PDB entry 2OTG | X-ray diffraction, 3.12 A resolution | chains A and B of the 3 polymer chains in the assembly

Chain A:
Protein: Myosin heavy chain
Source organism: Placopecten magellanicus
UniProtKB: Q26080 (Q26080_PLAMG); the construct has insertions or renumbered stretches relative to UniProt, so the offset changes along the chain: 1-200 = UniProt 1-200; 213-626 = UniProt 214-627; 643-838 = UniProt 645-840
Chain sequence (840 residues; row label = number of the first residue in the row; note: 28 numbers in that range are skipped by the numbering (no residue carries them; nothing is unmodelled there); a row labelled like 200A-200M holds insertion residues (200A, then the next letters in order)):
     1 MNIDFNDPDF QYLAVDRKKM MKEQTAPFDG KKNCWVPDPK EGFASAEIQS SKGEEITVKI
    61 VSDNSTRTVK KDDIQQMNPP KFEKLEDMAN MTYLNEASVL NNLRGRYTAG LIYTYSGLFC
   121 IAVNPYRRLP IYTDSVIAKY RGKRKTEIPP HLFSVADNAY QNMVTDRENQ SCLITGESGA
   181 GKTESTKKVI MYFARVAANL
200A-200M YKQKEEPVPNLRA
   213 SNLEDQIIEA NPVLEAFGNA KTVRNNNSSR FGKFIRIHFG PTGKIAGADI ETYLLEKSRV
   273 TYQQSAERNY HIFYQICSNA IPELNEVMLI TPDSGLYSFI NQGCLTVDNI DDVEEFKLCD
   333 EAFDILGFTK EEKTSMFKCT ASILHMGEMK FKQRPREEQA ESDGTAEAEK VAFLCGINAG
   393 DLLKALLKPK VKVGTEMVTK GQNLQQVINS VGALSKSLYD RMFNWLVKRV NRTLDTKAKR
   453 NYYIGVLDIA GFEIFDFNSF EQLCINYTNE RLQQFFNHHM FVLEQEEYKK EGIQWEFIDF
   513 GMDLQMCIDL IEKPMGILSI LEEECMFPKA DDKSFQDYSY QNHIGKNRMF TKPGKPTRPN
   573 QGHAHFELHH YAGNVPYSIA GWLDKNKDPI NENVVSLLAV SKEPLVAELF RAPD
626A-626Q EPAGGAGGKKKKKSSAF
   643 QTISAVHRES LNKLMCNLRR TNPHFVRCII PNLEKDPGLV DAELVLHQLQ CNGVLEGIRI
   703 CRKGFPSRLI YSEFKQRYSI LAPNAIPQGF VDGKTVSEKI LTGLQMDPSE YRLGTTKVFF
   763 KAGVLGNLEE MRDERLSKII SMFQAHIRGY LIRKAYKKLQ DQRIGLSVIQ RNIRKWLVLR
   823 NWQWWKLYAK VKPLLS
Disordered / not traced: 1-5, 200A-200M, 626A-626Q, 731-733, 837-838
Metal / ion sites: Mg2+: Thr-183, Ser-241 (together with ADP)
Small-molecule neighbours: ADP (adenosine-5'-diphosphate): Asn-124, Pro-125, Tyr-126, Arg-127, Arg-128, Tyr-132, Glu-177, Ser-178, Gly-179, Ala-180, Gly-181, Lys-182, Thr-183, Glu-184, Asn-237, Asn-239, Asp-460

Chain B:
Protein: Myosin regulatory light chain
Source organism: Placopecten magellanicus
UniProtKB: Q26068 (Q26068_PLAMG); residues 0-156 here correspond to UniProt positions 1-157 (UniProt number = residue number + 1)
Chain sequence (157 residues; each row starts with the number of its first residue; numbering starts at 0):
     0 MADKAASGVL TKLPQKQIQE MKEAFTMIDQ NRDGFIDIND LKEMFSSLGR TPDDKELTAM
    60 LKEAPGPLNF TMFLSIFSDK LSGTDSEETI RNAFGMFDEL DTKKLNIEYI KDLLENMGDN
   120 FNKDEMRMTF KEAPVEGGKF DYVRFVAMIK GSGDDDA
Disordered / not traced: 0-12, 154-156
Metal / ion sites: Mg2+: Asp-28, Asn-30, Asp-32, Phe-34, Asp-36, Asp-39

Chain A / chain B interface:
Residue-residue contacts (53; chain A residue first):
  Lys-800(A) with Glu-98(B), salt bridge
  Asp-803(A) with Met-95(B)
  Gln-804(A) with Met-95(B), hydrogen bond (side chain-backbone); Phe-96(B)
  Gly-807(A) with Ala-92(B); Met-95(B)
  Leu-808(A) with Leu-112(B); Met-116(B); Gly-117(B)
  Val-810(A) with Ala-92(B), hydrophobic
  Ile-811(A) with Ala-92(B), hydrophobic; Phe-93(B), hydrophobic; Leu-113(B), hydrophobic
  Gln-812(A) with Leu-112(B); Leu-113(B); Met-116(B); Gly-117(B); Asp-118(B), hydrogen bond (side chain-backbone); Phe-120(B)
  Arg-813(A) with Gly-82(B); Asp-84(B), salt bridge
  Asn-814(A) with Thr-83(B); Asp-84(B), hydrogen bond; Ile-89(B)
  Ile-815(A) with Phe-120(B), hydrophobic; Thr-128(B); Phe-144(B), hydrophobic; Ile-148(B), hydrophobic
  Arg-816(A) with Asp-118(B), hydrogen bond (side chain-backbone); Asn-119(B), hydrogen bond (side chain-backbone); Phe-120(B); Glu-124(B), salt bridge
  Lys-817(A) with Lys-79(B), hydrogen bond (side chain-backbone)
  Trp-818(A) with Met-147(B); Ile-148(B)
  Leu-819(A) with Glu-124(B); Met-127(B), hydrophobic; Thr-128(B)
  Val-820(A) with Lys-79(B)
  Trp-824(A) with Glu-62(B), hydrogen bond; Phe-76(B), hydrophobic; Lys-79(B)
  Trp-826(A) with Leu-40(B), hydrophobic; Met-59(B), hydrophobic; Phe-72(B), hydrophobic; Phe-76(B), hydrophobic
  Trp-827(A) with Phe-76(B)
  Tyr-830(A) with Met-20(B); Ala-23(B), hydrophobic; Phe-76(B), hydrophobic
  Lys-832(A) with Leu-47(B)
  Val-833(A) with Met-26(B), hydrophobic
  Leu-836(A) with Met-26(B), hydrophobic
Also at the interface, not in a pair above, chain A (25 interface residues in all): Leu-821, Gln-825
Also at the interface, not in a pair above, chain B (38 interface residues in all): Ile-27, Met-43, Glu-55, Ile-75, Leu-80, Lys-149

In short:
Chain A and chain B form an interface of 25 and 38 residues respectively, with 7 hydrogen bonds and 3 salt
bridges. Polar contacts include Lys-800(A)/Glu-98(B), Arg-813(A)/Asp-84(B) and Arg-816(A)/Glu-124(B). Ligands
of chain A: ADP. The Mg2+ site is built by Thr-183(A) and Ser-241(A).
Here chain A is Myosin heavy chain and chain B is Myosin regulatory light chain, both from Placopecten
magellanicus. Entry 2OTG (Rigor-like structures of muscle myosins reveal key mechanical elements in the
transduction pathways of this allosteric ...) was determined by X-ray diffraction (same publication as 2EC6,
2OS8, 3I5F, 3I5G, 3I5H and 3I5I).
